PDB entry 3J5Y | electron microscopy, 9.70 A resolution (very low resolution: no residue pairs are listed; an interface is given only as per-side residue counts) | chains A and D of the 4 polymer chains in the assembly

# Chain A
Name: Eukaryotic peptide chain release factor subunit 1
From: Homo sapiens
UniProtKB: P62495 (ERF1_HUMAN); numbering as in UniProt (aligned over 7-420)
Amino-acid sequence (414 residues; numbered 7 to 420; the number before each row is that of its first residue):
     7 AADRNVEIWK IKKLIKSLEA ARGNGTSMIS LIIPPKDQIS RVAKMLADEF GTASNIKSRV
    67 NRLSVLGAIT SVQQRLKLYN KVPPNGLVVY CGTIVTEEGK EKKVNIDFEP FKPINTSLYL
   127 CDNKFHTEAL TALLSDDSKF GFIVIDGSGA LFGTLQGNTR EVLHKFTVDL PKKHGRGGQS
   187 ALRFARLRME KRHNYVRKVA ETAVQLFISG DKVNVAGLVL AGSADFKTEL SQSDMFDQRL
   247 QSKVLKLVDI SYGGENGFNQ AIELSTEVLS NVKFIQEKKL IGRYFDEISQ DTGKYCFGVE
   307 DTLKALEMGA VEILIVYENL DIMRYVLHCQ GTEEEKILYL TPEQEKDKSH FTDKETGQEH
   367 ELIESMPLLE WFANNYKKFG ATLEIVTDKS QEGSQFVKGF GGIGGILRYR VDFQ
UniProt features mapped onto this chain:
  - motif: Asn61 to Ser64 (NIKS motif)
  - modified residue: Lys63 (4-hydroxylysine), Gln185 (N5-methylglutamine), Thr347 (Phosphothreonine)
  - cross-link (Glycyl lysine isopeptide (Lys-Gly)): Lys87 (interchain with G-Cter in SUMO2), Lys279 (interchain with G-Cter in ubiquitin), Lys404 (interchain with G-Cter in SUMO2)
  - mutagenesis: Lys63 (K63A/R: Loss of hydroxylation), Gly183 to Gly184 (In AAQ mutant; abolished ability to mediate translation termination. Can recognize stop codons in ribosomal A-site, but is unable to catalyze peptidyl-tRNA hydrolysis, promoting ribosome collisions), Gln185 (Q185R/I/N: Abolishes methylation by N6AMT1)
Reported in the primary citation:
  - binding site for the 10-nt RNA strand: Thr32, Thr58 to Ser64, Cys127
  - specificity-determining residues: Thr32, Cys127 (citing earlier work)
  - binding site for tRNA-Leu (chain D): Ser46

# Chain D
Molecule: tRNA-Leu
From: Oryctolagus cuniculus
Sequence (88 nucleotides; each row starts with the number of its first residue):
     1 GCGGGGGUUG CCGAGCCUGG UCAAAGGCGG GGGACUCAAG AUCCCCUCCC GUAGGGGUUC
    61 CGGGGUUCGA AUCCCCGCCC CCGCACCA

# How chain A and chain D interact
At this resolution (10 A) residue pairs are not listed: 4 residues of chain A and 5 of chain D lie at the interface.

# Overview
Chain A and chain D form an interface of 4 and 5 residues respectively. UniProt lists 4 mutagenesis sites on
chain A. The paper reports a binding site for the 10-nt RNA strand at Thr32(A), Thr58(A) and Cys127(A); a
binding site for tRNA-Leu (chain D) at Ser46(A).
Chain A is Eukaryotic peptide chain release factor subunit 1 (Homo sapiens) and chain D is tRNA-Leu
(Oryctolagus cuniculus); the structure, Structure of the mammalian ribosomal pre-termination complex
associated with eRF1-eRF3-GDPNP, was determined by electron microscopy.
